Entry 8W0G (electron microscopy, 3.80 A resolution); this record covers chains 3 and B of the 12 polymer chains in the assembly.

[Chain 3 (and B)]
Molecule: DNA replication licensing factor MCM3
Source organism: Homo sapiens
Notes: EC 3.6.4.12; chain B of this document is another copy of the same molecule, construct and numbering; everything in this record applies to it too
Reference sequence: P25205 (MCM3_HUMAN); numbering as in UniProt (aligned over 2-808)
Amino-acid sequence (810 residues; row label = number of the first residue in the row; numbers below 1 keep their minus sign (Ser-1 is residue -1)):
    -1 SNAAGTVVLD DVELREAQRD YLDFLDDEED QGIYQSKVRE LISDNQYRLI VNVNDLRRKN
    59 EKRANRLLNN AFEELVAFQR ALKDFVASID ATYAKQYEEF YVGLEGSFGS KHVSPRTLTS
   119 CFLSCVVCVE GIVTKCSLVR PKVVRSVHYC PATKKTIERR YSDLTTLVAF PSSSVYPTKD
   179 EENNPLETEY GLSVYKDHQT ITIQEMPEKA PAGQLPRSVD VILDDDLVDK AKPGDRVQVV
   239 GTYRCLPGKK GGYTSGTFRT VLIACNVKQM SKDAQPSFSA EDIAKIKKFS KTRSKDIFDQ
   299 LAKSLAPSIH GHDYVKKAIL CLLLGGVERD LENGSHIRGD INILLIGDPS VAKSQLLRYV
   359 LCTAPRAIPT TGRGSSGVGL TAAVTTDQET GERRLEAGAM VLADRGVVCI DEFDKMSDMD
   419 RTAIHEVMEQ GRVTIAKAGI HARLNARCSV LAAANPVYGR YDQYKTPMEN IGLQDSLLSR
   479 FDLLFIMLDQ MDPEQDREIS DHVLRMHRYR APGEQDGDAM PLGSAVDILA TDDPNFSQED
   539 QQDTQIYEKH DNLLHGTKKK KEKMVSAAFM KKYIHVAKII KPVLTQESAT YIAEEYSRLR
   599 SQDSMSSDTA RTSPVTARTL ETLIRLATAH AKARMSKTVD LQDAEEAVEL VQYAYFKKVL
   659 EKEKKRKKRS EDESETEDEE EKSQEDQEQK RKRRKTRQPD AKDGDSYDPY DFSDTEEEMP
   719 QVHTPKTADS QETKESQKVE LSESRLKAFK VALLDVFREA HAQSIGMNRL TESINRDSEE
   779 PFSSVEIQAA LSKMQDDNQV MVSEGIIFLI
Not modelled in the structure: -1 to 3, 163-171, 247-254, 525-560, 605-609, 656-808
Differences from the reference sequence: expression tag (-1 to 1)
Curated features (UniProtKB/Swiss-Prot):
  - motif: Ser477 to Asp480 (Arginine finger)
  - binding site (ADP): Gln353, Leu393, Glu394, Ala395, Ala397
  - binding site (ATP): Ala523, Arg664
  - modified residue: Ala2 (N-acetylalanine), Ser160 (Phosphoserine), Ser275 (Phosphoserine), Lys293 (N6-acetyllysine), Ser535 (Phosphoserine), Lys547 (N6-acetyllysine), Ser611 (Phosphoserine), Ser668 (Phosphoserine), Ser672 (Phosphoserine), Thr674 (Phosphothreonine), Ser681 (Phosphoserine), Tyr708 (Phosphotyrosine), Ser711 (Phosphoserine), Thr713 (Phosphothreonine), Thr722 (Phosphothreonine), Thr725 (Phosphothreonine), Ser728 (Phosphoserine), Ser734 (Phosphoserine)
  - mutagenesis: Ser535 (S535A: 50% reduction in phosphorylation by ATM or ATR)
Bound ions: Mg2+: Ser352 (together with ADP)
Small-molecule neighbours:
  - ADP (adenosine-5'-diphosphate): Ser306, Ile307, His308, His310, Asp346, Pro347, Ser348, Val349, Ala350, Lys351, Ser352, Gln353, Ile497, Val501
  - ATP (adenosine-5'-triphosphate): Ile335, Glu427, Ala615, Arg616, Glu619

[How chain 3 and chain B interact]
Pairs across the interface (31):
  Thr4(3) - Ile155(B)
  Thr4(3) - Glu156(B)  hydrogen bond (backbone-backbone)
  Thr4(3) - Arg157(B)
  Val5(3) - Ile155(B)
  Val5(3) - Glu156(B)  hydrogen bond (backbone-backbone)
  Val6(3) - Thr154(B)
  Val6(3) - Ile155(B)
  Leu7(3) - Thr154(B)  hydrogen bond (backbone-backbone)
  Leu7(3) - Glu156(B)
  Asp8(3) - Lys153(B)
  Asp8(3) - Thr154(B)  hydrogen bond (backbone-backbone)
  Asp9(3) - Lys153(B)  salt bridge
  Val10(3) - Lys152(B)  hydrogen bond (backbone-backbone)
  Glu11(3) - Ala150(B)
  Glu11(3) - Thr151(B)
  Glu11(3) - Lys152(B)
  Ala150(3) - Glu11(B)
  Thr151(3) - Glu11(B)
  Lys152(3) - Val10(B)  hydrogen bond (backbone-backbone)
  Lys152(3) - Glu11(B)
  Lys153(3) - Asp8(B)
  Lys153(3) - Asp9(B)  salt bridge
  Thr154(3) - Val6(B)
  Thr154(3) - Leu7(B)  hydrogen bond (backbone-backbone)
  Thr154(3) - Asp8(B)  hydrogen bond (backbone-backbone)
  Ile155(3) - Val5(B)
  Ile155(3) - Leu7(B)
  Glu156(3) - Thr4(B)  hydrogen bond (backbone-backbone)
  Glu156(3) - Val5(B)  hydrogen bond (backbone-backbone)
  Glu156(3) - Leu7(B)
  Arg157(3) - Thr4(B)

[Overview]
Chain 3 and chain B each contribute 16 residues to their interface, with 10 hydrogen bonds and 2 salt bridges.
Polar pairs include Asp9(3)-Lys153(B), Thr4(3)-Glu156(B) and Val5(3)-Glu156(B). Bound to chain 3: ADP and ATP.
Chain 3 and chain B are both DNA replication licensing factor MCM3 (Homo sapiens); the structure, Cryo-EM
structure of a human MCM2-7 dimer, was determined by electron microscopy, deposited together with 8W0E, 8W0F,
8W0I and 9CAQ.
